PDB entry 6RE2 | electron microscopy, 3.20 A resolution | chains T and Y of the 31 polymer chains in the assembly

== Chain T ==
Protein: ATP synthase subunit alpha
Organism: Polytomella sp. Pringsheim 198.80
Reference sequence: A0ZW40 (A0ZW40_9CHLO); residue numbers follow UniProt; this construct covers 1-562
Chain sequence (562 residues; numbered 1 to 562; the number before each row is that of its first residue):
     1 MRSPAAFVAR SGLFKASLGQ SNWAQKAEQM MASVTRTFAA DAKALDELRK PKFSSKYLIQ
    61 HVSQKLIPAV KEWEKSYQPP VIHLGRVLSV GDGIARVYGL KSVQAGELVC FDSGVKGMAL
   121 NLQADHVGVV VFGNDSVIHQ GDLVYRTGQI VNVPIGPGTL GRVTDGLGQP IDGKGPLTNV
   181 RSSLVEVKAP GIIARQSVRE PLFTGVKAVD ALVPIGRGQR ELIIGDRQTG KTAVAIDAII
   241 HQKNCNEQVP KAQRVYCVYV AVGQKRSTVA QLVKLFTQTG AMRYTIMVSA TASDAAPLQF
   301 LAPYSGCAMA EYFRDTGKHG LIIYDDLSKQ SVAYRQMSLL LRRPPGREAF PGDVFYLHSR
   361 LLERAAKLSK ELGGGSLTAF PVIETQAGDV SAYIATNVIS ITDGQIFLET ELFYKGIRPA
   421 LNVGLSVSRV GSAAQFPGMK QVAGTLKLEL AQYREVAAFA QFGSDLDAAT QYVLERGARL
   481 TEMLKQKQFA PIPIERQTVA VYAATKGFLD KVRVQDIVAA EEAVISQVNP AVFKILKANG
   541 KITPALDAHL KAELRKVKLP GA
Unresolved in the structure: 1-39
Sequence notes: conflict Arg266 (Lys in A0ZW40)
Metal / ion sites: Mg2+: Thr232 (together with ATP)
Ligand contacts: ATP (adenosine-5'-triphosphate): Arg227, Gln228, Thr229, Gly230, Lys231, Thr232, Ala233, Glu384, Phe413, Arg418, Pro419, Gln486, Lys487, Gln488

== Chain Y ==
Protein: ATP synthase subunit beta
Organism: Polytomella sp. Pringsheim 198.80
Notes: EC 7.1.2.2
Reference sequence: A0ZW41 (A0ZW41_9CHLO); residues 1-574 here = UniProt positions 1-574
Chain sequence (574 residues; numbered 1 to 574; the number before each row is that of its first residue):
     1 MALRYAAGLA KNVVQRQGAS LNIARAFAAE PAPAIDAGYV SQVIGPVVDV RFDGELPSIL
    61 SSLEVEGHSV RLVLEVAQHM GDNTVRCIAM DSTDGLVRGQ KVVDTGSPIK VPVGRGTLGR
   121 IMNVIGEPVD EQGPIDAADI WSIHREAPEF TEQSTEQEIL VTGIKVVDLL APYQRGGKIG
   181 LFGGAGVGKT VLIMELINNV AKAHGGFSVF AGVGERTREG NDLYREMIES GVIKLGAERG
   241 NSKCTLVYGQ MNEPPGARAR VALTGLTVAE YFRDIEGQDV LLFVDNIFRF TQANSEVSAL
   301 LGRIPSAVGY QPTLATDLGG LQERITTTTK GSITSVQAVY VPADDLTDPA PATTFAHLDA
   361 TTVLSRSIAE LGIYPAVDPL DSTSRMLNPN VIGAEHYNVA RGVQKVLQDY KNLQDIIAIL
   421 GMDELSEEDK LTVARARKIQ RFLSQPFQVA EVFTGTPGKY VDLADTISGF QGVLTGKYDD
   481 LPEMAFYMVG DIKEVKEKAD KMAKDIASRK EADNKKVSEE LKDIPSLDKL VSEIKEVVIE
   541 EDDGLEEDFK AEALSSETVV LNEEGKSVPL PKKN
Unresolved in the structure: 1-32, 553-574
Sequence notes: conflict Ala350 (Gly in A0ZW41), Leu387 (Arg in A0ZW41)
Metal / ion sites: Mg2+: Thr190, Glu215 (together with ADP)
Ligand contacts:
  - ADP (adenosine-5'-diphosphate): Ala185, Gly186, Val187, Gly188, Lys189, Thr190, Val191, Arg216, Glu219, Tyr374, Phe447, Ala450, Phe453
  - ATP (adenosine-5'-triphosphate): Ser384, Arg385, Leu387, Asn388, Tyr397, Arg401

== How chain T and chain Y interact ==
Contacting residue pairs - 136 pairs, chain T then chain Y:
  Gly99(T) - Arg98(Y)  hydrogen bond (backbone-side chain)
  Leu100(T) - Arg98(Y)  hydrogen bond (backbone-side chain)
  Lys101(T) - Arg98(Y)
  Ser102(T) - Val97(Y)
  Val103(T) - Leu96(Y)
  Val103(T) - Val97(Y)
  Gln104(T) - Gly95(Y)
  Gln104(T) - Leu96(Y)
  Ala105(T) - Val43(Y)  hydrophobic
  Ala105(T) - Thr93(Y)
  Ala105(T) - Asp94(Y)
  Ala105(T) - Gly95(Y)  hydrogen bond (backbone-backbone)
  Ala105(T) - Leu96(Y)  hydrogen bond (backbone-backbone)
  Asn121(T) - Val43(Y)
  Asn121(T) - Ile44(Y)
  Leu122(T) - Gln42(Y)
  Leu122(T) - Val43(Y)  hydrogen bond (backbone-backbone)
  Leu122(T) - Ile44(Y)
  Leu122(T) - Leu96(Y)
  Leu122(T) - Arg98(Y)
  Gln123(T) - Gln42(Y)
  Gln123(T) - Ile44(Y)
  Gln123(T) - Arg98(Y)  hydrogen bond (backbone-side chain)
  Ala124(T) - Gln42(Y)  hydrogen bond (backbone-side chain)
  His126(T) - Arg98(Y)  hydrogen bond (backbone-side chain)
  Val127(T) - Arg98(Y)
  Ile150(T) - Gly95(Y)
  Pro157(T) - Leu545(Y)
  Pro157(T) - Phe549(Y)
  Leu160(T) - Leu545(Y)  hydrophobic
  Asn179(T) - Glu546(Y)
  Asn179(T) - Phe549(Y)
  Asn179(T) - Lys550(Y)  hydrogen bond
  Val180(T) - Phe549(Y)
  Arg181(T) - Phe549(Y)
  Glu186(T) - Asp94(Y)
  Lys188(T) - Asp91(Y)  salt bridge
  Lys188(T) - Asn252(Y)
  Lys188(T) - Glu253(Y)  salt bridge
  Ala189(T) - Asn252(Y)
  Pro190(T) - Thr217(Y)
  Gly191(T) - Thr217(Y)
  Ile192(T) - Ile121(Y)  hydrophobic
  Ile192(T) - Thr217(Y)
  Ile192(T) - Gly220(Y)
  Ile192(T) - Asn221(Y)
  Ile192(T) - Tyr248(Y)  hydrophobic
  Ile192(T) - Gln250(Y)
  Ile193(T) - Val129(Y)
  Ile193(T) - Asp130(Y)
  Ile193(T) - Glu131(Y)
  Ile193(T) - Tyr224(Y)  hydrophobic
  Ile193(T) - Arg225(Y)
  Arg195(T) - Thr217(Y)
  Arg195(T) - Asn221(Y)
  Arg220(T) - Arg216(Y)
  Glu247(T) - Ile539(Y)
  Gln248(T) - Ile539(Y)
  Val249(T) - Ile539(Y)
  Pro250(T) - Val537(Y)
  Pro250(T) - Val538(Y)
  Pro250(T) - Ile539(Y)
  Lys251(T) - Glu540(Y)
  Lys251(T) - Asp543(Y)
  Lys251(T) - Gly544(Y)
  Arg254(T) - Ile539(Y)
  Arg254(T) - Asp543(Y)  salt bridge
  Tyr256(T) - Asp543(Y)
  Tyr256(T) - Leu545(Y)  hydrophobic
  Arg283(T) - Asp542(Y)  salt bridge
  Arg283(T) - Asp543(Y)  salt bridge
  Tyr284(T) - Asp543(Y)  hydrogen bond
  Tyr312(T) - Phe549(Y)
  Lys318(T) - Leu545(Y)
  Lys318(T) - Asp548(Y)  salt bridge
  Arg343(T) - Leu300(Y)
  Pro344(T) - Ala299(Y)  hydrophobic
  Pro344(T) - Pro305(Y)  hydrophobic
  Pro345(T) - Val308(Y)
  Pro345(T) - Gly309(Y)
  Gly346(T) - Val308(Y)
  Gly346(T) - Gly309(Y)
  Arg347(T) - Val308(Y)
  Arg347(T) - Pro342(Y)
  Arg347(T) - Ala343(Y)
  Arg347(T) - Asp345(Y)  salt bridge
  Arg347(T) - Asp348(Y)  salt bridge
  Gly352(T) - Glu296(Y)
  Asp353(T) - Glu296(Y)
  Phe355(T) - Met251(Y)  hydrophobic
  Phe355(T) - Arg289(Y)
  Phe355(T) - Gln292(Y)
  Tyr356(T) - Glu253(Y)
  Tyr356(T) - Pro254(Y)
  Tyr356(T) - Pro255(Y)
  Tyr356(T) - Arg258(Y)
  Tyr356(T) - Glu296(Y)
  Ser359(T) - Met251(Y)  hydrogen bond (side chain-backbone)
  Glu363(T) - Arg216(Y)
  Glu363(T) - Thr217(Y)  hydrogen bond
  Glu363(T) - Met251(Y)
  Glu363(T) - Asn252(Y)
  Ser391(T) - Ala343(Y)
  Ser391(T) - Asp344(Y)
  Thr396(T) - Ala185(Y)
  Thr396(T) - Tyr340(Y)  hydrogen bond (backbone-side chain)
  Thr396(T) - Ala343(Y)
  Ile399(T) - Ala185(Y)
  Ile399(T) - Arg216(Y)  hydrogen bond (backbone-side chain)
  Ser400(T) - Arg216(Y)  hydrogen bond (backbone-side chain)
  Ser400(T) - Met251(Y)
  Ser400(T) - Arg289(Y)  hydrogen bond
  Ile401(T) - Arg216(Y)  hydrogen bond (backbone-side chain)
  Ile401(T) - Met251(Y)  hydrophobic
  Thr402(T) - Arg216(Y)  hydrogen bond (backbone-side chain)
  Asp403(T) - Arg218(Y)  salt bridge
  Leu425(T) - Glu370(Y)
  Arg429(T) - Phe453(Y)  hydrogen bond (side chain-backbone)
  Val430(T) - Arg218(Y)
  Asn529(T) - Leu527(Y)
  Ala531(T) - Val531(Y)  hydrophobic
  Val532(T) - Leu527(Y)  hydrophobic
  Lys534(T) - Ile534(Y)
  Ile535(T) - Leu527(Y)  hydrophobic
  Ile535(T) - Leu530(Y)  hydrophobic
  Ile535(T) - Val531(Y)  hydrophobic
  Ala538(T) - Ile534(Y)  hydrophobic
  Asn539(T) - Ile534(Y)
  Ala545(T) - Ile524(Y)
  Ala548(T) - Val517(Y)  hydrophobic
  Ala548(T) - Ile524(Y)
  His549(T) - Ile524(Y)
  His549(T) - Pro525(Y)
  His549(T) - Leu527(Y)
  Glu553(T) - Leu527(Y)
  Arg555(T) - Lys515(Y)
Other interface residues (no listed pair), chain T (84 interface residues in all): Gly106, Leu120, Ile155, Gly156, Gln196, Ser197, Phe313, Arg360, Ala392, Asn397, Ser432, Lys551
Other interface residues (no listed pair), chain Y (69 interface residues in all): Ser41, Gly186, Glu215

== Summary ==
The interface between chain T and chain Y involves 84 residues on one side and 69 on the other; the contacts
include 19 hydrogen bonds and 9 salt bridges. Among the polar pairs are Lys188(T)-Asp91(Y),
Lys188(T)-Glu253(Y) and Arg254(T)-Asp543(Y). Bound to chain T: ATP.
Chain T is ATP synthase subunit alpha and chain Y is ATP synthase subunit beta, both from Polytomella sp.
Pringsheim 198.80; the structure, Cryo-EM structure of Polytomella F-ATP synthase, Rotary substate 2B,
composite map, was determined by electron microscopy together with 6RD4, 6RD5, 6RD6, 6RD7, 6RD8, 6RD9 and 46
further entries from the same study.
